PDB entry 6V44 | X-ray diffraction, 2.20 A resolution | chains B and D of the 6 polymer chains in the assembly

Chain B (and D):
Molecule: Hemagglutinin HA2 chain
Organism: Influenza A virus (A/swine/Missouri/A01727926/2015(H4N6))
Notes: chain D of this document is another copy of the same molecule, construct and numbering; everything in this record applies to it too
UniProt: A0A140D8S6 (A0A140D8S6_9INFA); residues 1-174 here correspond to UniProt positions 344-517 (UniProt number = residue number + 343)
Amino-acid sequence (186 residues; each row starts with the number of its first residue):
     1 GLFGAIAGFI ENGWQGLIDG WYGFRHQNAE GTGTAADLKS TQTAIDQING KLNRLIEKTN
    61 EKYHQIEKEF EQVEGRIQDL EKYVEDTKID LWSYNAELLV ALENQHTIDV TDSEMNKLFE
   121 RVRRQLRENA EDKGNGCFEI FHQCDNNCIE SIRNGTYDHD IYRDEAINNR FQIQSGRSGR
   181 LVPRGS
Unresolved in the structure: 174-186
Construct notes: expression tag (175-186)
Cystine bridges: C144-C148

Chain B / chain D interface:
Contacting residue pairs - 49 pairs, chain B then chain D:
  G1(B) with K117(D), hydrogen bond (backbone-side chain)
  L2(B) with F3(D); S113(D), hydrogen bond (backbone-side chain)
  F3(B) with F3(D), hydrophobic
  G4(B) with K117(D)
  F9(B) with R124(D)
  R76(B) with E74(D), salt bridge; I77(D); Q78(D); E81(D), salt bridge
  D79(B) with H64(D), salt bridge; Q65(D); I66(D)
  L80(B) with I66(D), hydrophobic; L80(D), hydrophobic; E81(D)
  Y83(B) with Q65(D); I66(D), hydrophobic; K68(D), hydrogen bond; E85(D), hydrogen bond; K88(D), hydrogen bond
  V84(B) with V84(D), hydrophobic
  D86(B) with K62(D), salt bridge
  T87(B) with K88(D)
  D90(B) with K62(D), salt bridge
  L91(B) with L91(D), hydrophobic; W92(D); N95(D)
  Y94(B) with W92(D), hydrophobic; N95(D); L99(D)
  L98(B) with R54(D); L99(D), hydrophobic
  L102(B) with L102(D), hydrophobic
  Q105(B) with H106(D)
  F119(B) with R124(D)
  E131(B) with R127(D), salt bridge; E128(D); R163(D), salt bridge
  D132(B) with R124(D), salt bridge; R127(D)
  K133(B) with R127(D)
  G134(B) with R124(D)
  E139(B) with R127(D), salt bridge
  R170(B) with E128(D), salt bridge; R163(D), hydrogen bond (backbone-side chain)
  F171(B) with I167(D), hydrophobic; F171(D), hydrophobic
  I173(B) with I173(D), hydrophobic
Interface residues without a listed pair, chain B (32 interface residues in all): N95, A101, D109, F141, Q172
Interface residues without a listed pair, chain D (36 interface residues in all): N60, F70, D109, V110, R123, D164

Overview:
The interface between chain B and chain D involves 32 residues on one side and 36 on the other, with 6
hydrogen bonds and 10 salt bridges. Among the polar pairs are R76(B)-E74(D), R76(B)-E81(D) and D79(B)-H64(D).
Chain B and chain D are both Hemagglutinin HA2 chain (Influenza A virus
(A/swine/Missouri/A01727926/2015(H4N6))); the structure, The crystal structure of hemagglutinin from swine
influenza virus A/swine/Missouri/A01727926/2015, was determined by X-ray diffraction (same publication as
6V46, 6V47, 6V48 and 6V49).
